5C4A - chains A and B of the 15 polymer chains in the assembly; structure by X-ray diffraction, 4.20 A resolution (low resolution: residue-level contacts below are approximate; hydrogen-bond / salt-bridge calls are withheld).

[Chain A]
Molecule: DNA-directed RNA polymerase II subunit RPB1
From: Saccharomyces cerevisiae (strain ATCC 204508 / S288c)
Notes: EC 2.7.7.6
UniProt: P04050 (RPB1_YEAST); numbering as in UniProt (aligned over 1-1733)
Sequence (1733 residues; row label = number of the first residue in the row):
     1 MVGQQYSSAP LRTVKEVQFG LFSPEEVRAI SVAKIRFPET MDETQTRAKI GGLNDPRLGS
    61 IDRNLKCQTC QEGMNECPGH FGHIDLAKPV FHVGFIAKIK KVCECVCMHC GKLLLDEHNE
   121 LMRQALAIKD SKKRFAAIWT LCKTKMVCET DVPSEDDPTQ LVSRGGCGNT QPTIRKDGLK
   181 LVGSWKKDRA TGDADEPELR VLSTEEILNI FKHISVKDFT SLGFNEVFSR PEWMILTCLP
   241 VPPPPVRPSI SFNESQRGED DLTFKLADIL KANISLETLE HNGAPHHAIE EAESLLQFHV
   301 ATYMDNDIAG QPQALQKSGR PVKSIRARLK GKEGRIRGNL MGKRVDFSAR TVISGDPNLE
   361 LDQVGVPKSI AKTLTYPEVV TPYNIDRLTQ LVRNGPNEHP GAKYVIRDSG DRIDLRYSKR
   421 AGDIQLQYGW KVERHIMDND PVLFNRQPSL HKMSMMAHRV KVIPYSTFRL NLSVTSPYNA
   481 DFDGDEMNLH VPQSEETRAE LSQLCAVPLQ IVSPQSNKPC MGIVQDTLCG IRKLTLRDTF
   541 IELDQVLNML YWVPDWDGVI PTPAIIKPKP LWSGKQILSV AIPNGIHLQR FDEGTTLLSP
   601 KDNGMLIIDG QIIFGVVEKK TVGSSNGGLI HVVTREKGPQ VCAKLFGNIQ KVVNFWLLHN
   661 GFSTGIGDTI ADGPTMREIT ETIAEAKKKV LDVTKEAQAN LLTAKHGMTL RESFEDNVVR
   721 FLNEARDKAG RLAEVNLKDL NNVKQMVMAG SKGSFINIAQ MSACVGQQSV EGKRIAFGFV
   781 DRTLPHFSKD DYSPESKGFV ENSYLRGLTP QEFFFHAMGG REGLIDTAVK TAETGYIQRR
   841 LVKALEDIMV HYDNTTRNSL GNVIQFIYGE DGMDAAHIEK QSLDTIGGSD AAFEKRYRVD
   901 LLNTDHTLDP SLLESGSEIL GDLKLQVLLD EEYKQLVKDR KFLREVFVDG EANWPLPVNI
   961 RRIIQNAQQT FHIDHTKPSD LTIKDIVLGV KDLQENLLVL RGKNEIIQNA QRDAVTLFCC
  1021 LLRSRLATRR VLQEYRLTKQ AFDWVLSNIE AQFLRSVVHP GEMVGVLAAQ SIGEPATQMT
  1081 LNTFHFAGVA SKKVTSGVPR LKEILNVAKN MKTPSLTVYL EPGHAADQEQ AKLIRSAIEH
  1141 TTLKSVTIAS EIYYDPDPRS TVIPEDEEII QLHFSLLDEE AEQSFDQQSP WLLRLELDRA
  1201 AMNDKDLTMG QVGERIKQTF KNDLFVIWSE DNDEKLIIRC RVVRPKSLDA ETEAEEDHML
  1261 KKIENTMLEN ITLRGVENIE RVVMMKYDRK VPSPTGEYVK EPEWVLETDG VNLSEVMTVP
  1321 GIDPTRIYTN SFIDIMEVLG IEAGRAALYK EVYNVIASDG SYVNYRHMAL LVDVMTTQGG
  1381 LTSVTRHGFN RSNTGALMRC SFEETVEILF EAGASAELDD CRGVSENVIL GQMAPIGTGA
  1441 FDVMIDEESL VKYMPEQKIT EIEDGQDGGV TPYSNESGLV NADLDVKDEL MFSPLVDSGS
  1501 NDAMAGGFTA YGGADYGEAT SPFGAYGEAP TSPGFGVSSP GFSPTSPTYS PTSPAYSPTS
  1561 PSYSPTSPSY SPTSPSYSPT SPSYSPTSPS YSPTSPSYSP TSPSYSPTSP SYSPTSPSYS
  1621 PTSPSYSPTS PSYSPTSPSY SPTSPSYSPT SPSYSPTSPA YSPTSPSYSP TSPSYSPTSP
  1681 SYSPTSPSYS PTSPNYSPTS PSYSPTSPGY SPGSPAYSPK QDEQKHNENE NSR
Disordered / not traced: 1, 1082-1092, 1176-1184, 1246-1253, 1455-1733
Ion coordination: Zn2+ site 1: C67, C77, H80; Zn2+ site 2: C110, C148; Mg2+: D481, D483, D485 (shared with 1 residue of chain R)
Curated features (UniProtKB/Swiss-Prot):
  - region: P248 to D260 (Lid loop), N306 to K323 (Rudder loop), P810 to E822 (Bridging helix)
  - binding site (Zn(2+)): C67, C70, C77, H80, C107, C110, C148, C167
  - binding site (Mg(2+)): D481, D483, D485
  - modified residue: T1471 (Phosphothreonine)
  - cross-link (Glycyl lysine isopeptide (Lys-Gly)): K695 (interchain with G-Cter in ubiquitin), K1246 (interchain with G-Cter in ubiquitin), K1350 (interchain with G-Cter in ubiquitin)
  - natural variant: S1653 to P1659 (deletion: In strain: A364A)
  - mutagenesis: K1246 (K1246R: Impairs ubiquitination during transcription stress)

[Chain B]
Molecule: DNA-directed RNA polymerase II subunit RPB2
From: Saccharomyces cerevisiae (strain ATCC 204508 / S288c)
Notes: EC 2.7.7.6
UniProt: P08518 (RPB2_YEAST); numbering as in UniProt (aligned over 1-1224)
Sequence (1224 residues; numbered 1 to 1224; the number before each row is that of its first residue):
     1 MSDLANSEKY YDEDPYGFED ESAPITAEDS WAVISAFFRE KGLVSQQLDS FNQFVDYTLQ
    61 DIICEDSTLI LEQLAQHTTE SDNISRKYEI SFGKIYVTKP MVNESDGVTH ALYPQEARLR
   121 NLTYSSGLFV DVKKRTYEAI DVPGRELKYE LIAEESEDDS ESGKVFIGRL PIMLRSKNCY
   181 LSEATESDLY KLKECPFDMG GYFIINGSEK VLIAQERSAG NIVQVFKKAA PSPISHVAEI
   241 RSALEKGSRF ISTLQVKLYG REGSSARTIK ATLPYIKQDI PIVIIFRALG IIPDGEILEH
   301 ICYDVNDWQM LEMLKPCVED GFVIQDRETA LDFIGRRGTA LGIKKEKRIQ YAKDILQKEF
   361 LPHITQLEGF ESRKAFFLGY MINRLLLCAL DRKDQDDRDH FGKKRLDLAG PLLAQLFKTL
   421 FKKLTKDIFR YMQRTVEEAH DFNMKLAINA KTITSGLKYA LATGNWGEQK KAMSSRAGVS
   481 QVLNRYTYSS TLSHLRRTNT PIGRDGKLAK PRQLHNTHWG LVCPAETPEG QACGLVKNLS
   541 LMSCISVGTD PMPIITFLSE WGMEPLEDYV PHQSPDATRV FVNGVWHGVH RNPARLMETL
   601 RTLRRKGDIN PEVSMIRDIR EKELKIFTDA GRVYRPLFIV EDDESLGHKE LKVRKGHIAK
   661 LMATEYQDIE GGFEDVEEYT WSSLLNEGLV EYIDAEEEES ILIAMQPEDL EPAEANEEND
   721 LDVDPAKRIR VSHHATTFTH CEIHPSMILG VAASIIPFPD HNQSPRNTYQ SAMGKQAMGV
   781 FLTNYNVRMD TMANILYYPQ KPLGTTRAME YLKFRELPAG QNAIVAIACY SGYNQEDSMI
   841 MNQSSIDRGL FRSLFFRSYM DQEKKYGMSI TETFEKPQRT NTLRMKHGTY DKLDDDGLIA
   901 PGVRVSGEDV IIGKTTPISP DEEELGQRTA YHSKRDASTP LRSTENGIVD QVLVTTNQDG
   961 LKFVKVRVRT TKIPQIGDKF ASRHGQKGTI GITYRREDMP FTAEGIVPDL IINPHAIPSR
  1021 MTVAHLIECL LSKVAALSGN EGDASPFTDI TVEGISKLLR EHGYQSRGFE VMYNGHTGKK
  1081 LMAQIFFGPT YYQRLRHMVD DKIHARARGP MQVLTRQPVE GRSRDGGLRF GEMERDCMIA
  1141 HGAASFLKER LMEASDAFRV HICGICGLMT VIAKLNHNQF ECKGCDNKID IYQIHIPYAA
  1201 KLLFQELMAM NITPRLYTDR SRDF
Disordered / not traced: 1-19, 134-135, 151-158, 262-263, 504-508, 669-677, 714-725, 731-734, 1224
Ion coordination: Zn2+: C1163, C1166, C1182, C1185

[Chain A / chain B interface]
Contacting residue pairs (421):
  V2(A) with A1157(B); H1195(B)
  G3(A) with R1159(B)
  Q4(A) with R1159(B)
  Q5(A) with R1159(B); L1175(B)
  Y6(A) with L1175(B)
  S7(A) with R1159(B); H1161(B); L1175(B); F1180(B); Q1193(B)
  S8(A) with N1178(B); F1180(B)
  A9(A) with I1191(B); Q1193(B)
  P10(A) with I1191(B); Y1192(B); Q1193(B)
  L11(A) with Q1193(B); I1194(B); H1195(B)
  R12(A) with Y1192(B); Q1193(B); I1194(B); T1218(B)
  T13(A) with T1218(B)
  V14(A) with L1216(B); Y1217(B)
  K15(A) with Y1217(B); T1218(B); R1220(B)
  E16(A) with R1215(B); L1216(B); Y1217(B); D1219(B); S1221(B)
  V17(A) with P1214(B); R1215(B); L1216(B)
  Q18(A) with T1213(B); P1214(B); R1215(B)
  F19(A) with T1213(B); P1214(B)
  G20(A) with I1212(B); T1213(B)
  L21(A) with N1211(B); T1213(B); R1215(B)
  F22(A) with M1208(B); N1211(B); T1213(B)
  E26(A) with L1168(B); R1215(B)
  A29(A) with K1183(B)
  I30(A) with T1170(B)
  S31(A) with K1183(B)
  Q68(A) with I1172(B)
  E72(A) with L1175(B); N1176(B)
  M74(A) with R1116(B)
  N75(A) with R1116(B)
  E76(A) with F1158(B); R1159(B); L1175(B)
  P78(A) with K1201(B); Q1205(B)
  G79(A) with Q1205(B)
  F81(A) with Q1205(B); M1208(B)
  H92(A) with M1210(B)
  F95(A) with I1212(B)
  F228(A) with R1215(B)
  W233(A) with N1211(B)
  L236(A) with N1211(B)
  P240(A) with M1208(B)
  P242(A) with A1209(B)
  P243(A) with Q1205(B)
  P245(A) with L1114(B); Y1198(B); K1201(B); L1202(B)
  V246(A) with L1114(B); Q1205(B); E1206(B)
  P248(A) with L1114(B)
  N253(A) with R884(B)
  E254(A) with R935(B)
  S255(A) with R935(B)
  Y303(A) with A1209(B)
  M304(A) with M1210(B)
  S318(A) with K471(B)
  G319(A) with K470(B); K471(B)
  I325(A) with E1206(B); A1209(B); M1210(B)
  R328(A) with E1206(B)
  L329(A) with E1206(B)
  R335(A) with L1114(B); T1115(B); L1202(B); E1206(B)
  I336(A) with L1203(B)
  R337(A) with R1129(B); E1132(B)
  G338(A) with R1129(B)
  N339(A) with Q1117(B); D1156(B); A1199(B)
  L340(A) with L1151(B); A1199(B); A1200(B); L1203(B)
  M341(A) with G1131(B); E1132(B); R1135(B)
  G342(A) with R1129(B); F1130(B); G1131(B)
  K343(A) with Q1117(B); R1129(B); F1130(B); L1151(B); S1155(B); D1156(B); P1197(B)
  R344(A) with Q1117(B); P1118(B); V1119(B); E1120(B); G1121(B); G1126(B); G1127(B); L1128(B); S1155(B)
  V345(A) with P1118(B); G1127(B); L1128(B); F1130(B); R1150(B); A1154(B)
  D346(A) with R1106(B); R1108(B); M1111(B); P1118(B); R1150(B); A1154(B)
  F347(A) with R1106(B); A1107(B); R1150(B)
  S348(A) with A1105(B); R1106(B); L1128(B)
  A349(A) with H1104(B); L1128(B)
  R350(A) with K1102(B); I1103(B); H1104(B); L1128(B)
  T351(A) with V1099(B); I1103(B)
  V352(A) with G977(B); T989(B)
  S354(A) with I990(B)
  G355(A) with Y833(B)
  D356(A) with Y833(B)
  P357(A) with G832(B); Y833(B)
  N358(A) with Y833(B)
  I370(A) with I1103(B); H1104(B); A1105(B)
  T373(A) with A1105(B); A1107(B)
  L374(A) with R1106(B); A1107(B)
  T375(A) with A1107(B)
  Y404(A) with R1108(B)
  R412(A) with R1108(B)
  E433(A) with R1108(B)
  L443(A) with M1138(B); F1146(B)
  N445(A) with E1134(B)
  Q447(A) with R1129(B); E1134(B)
  S449(A) with M1133(B); E1134(B); C1137(B)
  H451(A) with C1137(B)
  K452(A) with A1140(B); H1141(B)
  M455(A) with F1130(B); E1134(B); C1137(B); H1141(B)
  Y465(A) with I976(B)
  S466(A) with Q975(B); V1099(B); D1100(B); I1103(B)
  T467(A) with I976(B)
  R469(A) with I976(B); G991(B)
  L472(A) with G832(B); Q835(B)
  T475(A) with E836(B)
  D481(A) with E836(B); D837(B)
  F482(A) with Q835(B); E836(B); D837(B); T989(B)
  D483(A) with D837(B); K979(B); K987(B); G988(B)
  G484(A) with K979(B); T989(B)
  E486(A) with K1102(B)
  N488(A) with L1128(B); R1129(B)
  V491(A) with R1150(B)
  P492(A) with F1146(B); E1149(B); R1150(B)
  Q493(A) with E1149(B)
  S494(A) with E1149(B)
  E496(A) with S1145(B)
  T497(A) with S1145(B); F1146(B); E1149(B)
  E500(A) with A1143(B); A1144(B); S1145(B); F1146(B)
  L501(A) with F1146(B)
  L504(A) with H1141(B)
  C505(A) with M1138(B); H1141(B)
  Q510(A) with H1141(B)
  V524(A) with Q835(B)
  Q525(A) with Q835(B); E836(B); N1013(B); H1015(B)
  D526(A) with C829(B); S831(B); G832(B); N834(B); Q835(B); N1013(B); H1015(B)
  T527(A) with Q835(B)
  C529(A) with H1015(B)
  E542(A) with K1079(B)
  N654(A) with Q835(B)
  L657(A) with C829(B); S831(B)
  L658(A) with Y830(B); S831(B); N1074(B); L1081(B)
  H659(A) with N1074(B); T1077(B); L1081(B)
  N660(A) with L1081(B); M1082(B); A1083(B)
  G661(A) with L1081(B); A1083(B)
  F662(A) with A828(B); C829(B)
  S663(A) with I827(B); Q1084(B); I1085(B); F1086(B)
  T664(A) with I827(B); P1014(B); I1017(B); F1086(B)
  G665(A) with L1026(B); F1086(B)
  I666(A) with L1026(B); L1030(B); R1067(B); F1086(B)
  G667(A) with R1067(B)
  D668(A) with F1069(B)
  I670(A) with R1067(B)
  M746(A) with P1014(B); H1015(B)
  S751(A) with H1015(B)
  K752(A) with E836(B); H1015(B); P1018(B); S1019(B); R1020(B)
  N757(A) with P1018(B); M1021(B)
  Q760(A) with M1021(B)
  M761(A) with P1018(B); V1023(B)
  A776(A) with N516(B)
  G778(A) with H515(B); N516(B)
  F779(A) with N516(B); T517(B); E699(B)
  V780(A) with E699(B)
  D781(A) with R620(B)
  R782(A) with E698(B); E699(B); I701(B)
  T783(A) with N516(B)
  L784(A) with W519(B)
  P785(A) with E698(B); I701(B); L702(B); I703(B)
  H786(A) with W519(B); I703(B); M705(B); E742(B)
  F787(A) with L702(B)
  K789(A) with R620(B)
  E801(A) with I729(B)
  N802(A) with R728(B); I729(B)
  Y804(A) with H761(B); N762(B); Q763(B); V1023(B)
  L805(A) with H761(B); V1052(B)
  R806(A) with A726(B); K727(B); R728(B); I729(B); H761(B)
  G807(A) with R728(B); D760(B); H761(B)
  L808(A) with D760(B); F1047(B)
  T809(A) with R728(B); I729(B); F1047(B)
  P810(A) with W519(B); M705(B); P745(B); F1047(B)
  Q811(A) with M705(B)
  F813(A) with L749(B); P759(B); D760(B); N767(B)
  F814(A) with L514(B); H515(B); W519(B)
  H816(A) with Q763(B); S764(B)
  A817(A) with L514(B); P524(B); S764(B)
  M818(A) with L514(B); N516(B)
  R821(A) with R512(B); L514(B); P524(B); T527(B); G534(B)
  E822(A) with Q513(B)
  L824(A) with P765(B); T768(B)
  I825(A) with Q513(B)
  A828(A) with G530(B)
  R839(A) with E1132(B)
  V842(A) with D1136(B)
  K843(A) with E1132(B); R1135(B)
  E846(A) with R1135(B)
  M1063(A) with I1139(B)
  V1066(A) with D1136(B); I1139(B); A1140(B)
  L1067(A) with A1140(B)
  Q1070(A) with C1137(B); A1140(B)
  N1265(A) with S264(B); S265(B)
  V1406(A) with M1210(B)
  L1409(A) with L1207(B); I1212(B)
  F1410(A) with I1212(B)
  L1418(A) with R1222(B)
  D1420(A) with R1222(B)
  R1422(A) with D1223(B)
  V1424(A) with I1139(B)
  V1428(A) with R1135(B); L1151(B)
  I1429(A) with P1197(B); A1200(B)
  L1430(A) with I1196(B); P1197(B); L1216(B)
  G1431(A) with K1148(B); M1152(B); H1195(B); P1197(B)
  Q1432(A) with K1148(B)
  M1433(A) with A1144(B); S1145(B); K1148(B)
  A1434(A) with A1144(B)
  I1436(A) with I1139(B); G1142(B); A1144(B)
  T1438(A) with G1142(B)
  G1439(A) with A1144(B)
Other interface residues (no listed pair), chain A (229 interface residues in all): R28, C70, C77, H80, C238, L239, Q256, R320, R326, I353, P367, P448, M453, H490, K533, K687, V743, G753, I775, S788, D790, G820, V829, Q838, E1062, H1258, K1262, E1269, S1401, G1413, G1437
Other interface residues (no listed pair), chain B (201 interface residues in all): E319, H400, K510, H518, Q531, C533, R635, S700, A704, Q706, R730, I748, Y769, S838, Y866, I918, A1016, I1027, H1076, K1080, L1147, V1160, A1173, K1174, G1184, F1204

[Summary]
229 residues of chain A and 201 residues of chain B are in contact. The Zn2+ site 1 is built by C67(A), C77(A)
and H80(A). From UniProt: 8 Zn2+-binding residues, 3 Mg2+-binding residues and one mutagenesis site on chain
A.
Chain A is DNA-directed RNA polymerase II subunit RPB1 and chain B is DNA-directed RNA polymerase II subunit
RPB2, both from Saccharomyces cerevisiae (strain ATCC 204508 / S288c); the structure, Crystal structure of a
transcribing RNA Polymerase II complex reveals a complete transcription bubble, was determined by X-ray
diffraction together with 5C3E, 5C44, 5C4J and 5C4X from the same study.
